Entry 5AVB (X-ray diffraction, 2.40 A resolution); this record covers chains H and J of the 10 polymer chains in the assembly.

Chain H:
Name: Histone H2B type 1-J
Source organism: Homo sapiens
UniProtKB: P06899 (H2B1J_HUMAN); residues 0-125 here correspond to UniProt positions 1-126 (UniProt number = residue number + 1)
Chain sequence (129 residues; row label = number of the first residue in the row; numbers below 1 keep their minus sign (Gly-3 is residue -3)):
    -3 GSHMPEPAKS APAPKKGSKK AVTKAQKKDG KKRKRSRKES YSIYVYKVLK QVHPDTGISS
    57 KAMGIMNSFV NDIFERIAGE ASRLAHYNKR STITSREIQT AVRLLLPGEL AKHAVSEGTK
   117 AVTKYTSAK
Unresolved in the structure: -3 to 30, 125
Construct notes: expression tag (-3 to -1)
Swiss-Prot annotation at these positions:
  - modified residue: Pro1 (N-acetylproline), Glu2 (ADP-ribosyl glutamic acid), Lys5 (N6-(2-hydroxyisobutyryl)lysine), Ser6 (ADP-ribosylserine), Lys11 (N6-(beta-hydroxybutyryl)lysine), Lys12 (N6-(2-hydroxyisobutyryl)lysine), Ser14 (Phosphoserine), Lys15 (N6-acetyllysine), Lys16 (N6-(beta-hydroxybutyryl)lysine), Lys20 (N6-(2-hydroxyisobutyryl)lysine), Lys23 (N6-(2-hydroxyisobutyryl)lysine), Lys24 (N6-(2-hydroxyisobutyryl)lysine), Lys34 (N6-(2-hydroxyisobutyryl)lysine), Glu35 (PolyADP-ribosyl glutamic acid), Ser36 (Phosphoserine), Lys43 (N6-(2-hydroxyisobutyryl)lysine), Lys46 (N6-(2-hydroxyisobutyryl)lysine), Lys57 (N6,N6-dimethyllysine), Arg79 (Dimethylated arginine), Lys85 (N6,N6,N6-trimethyllysine) and 6 more in UniProt
  - glycosylation: Ser112 (O-linked (GlcNAc) serine)
  - cross-link (Glycyl lysine isopeptide (Lys-Gly)): Lys5 (interchain with G-Cter in SUMO2), Lys20 (interchain with G-Cter in SUMO2), Lys34 (interchain with G-Cter in ubiquitin), Lys120 (interchain with G-Cter in ubiquitin)

Chain J:
Molecule: 147-nt DNA strand
Sequence (147 nucleotides; numbered -73 to 73; the number before each row is that of its first residue; numbers below 1 keep their minus sign (DA-73 is residue -73)):
   -73 ATCAATATCC ACCTGCAGAT ACTACCAAAA GTGTATTTGG AAACTGCTCC ATCAAAAGGC
   -13 ATGTTCAGCT GGATTCCAGC TGAACATGCC TTTTGATGGA GCAGTTTCCA AATACACTTT
    47 TGGTAGTATC TGCAGGTGGA TATTGAT
Ion coordination: Mn2+ site 1: DG-35, DG-34; Mn2+ site 2 near DG-3 (its only coordinating residue here); Mn2+ site 3 near DG5 (its only coordinating residue here); Mn2+ site 4 near DG27 (its only coordinating residue here); Mn2+ site 5 near DG48 (its only coordinating residue here); Mn2+ site 6 near DG61 (its only coordinating residue here)

How chain H and chain J interact:
Residue-residue contacts (13; chain H residue first):
  Arg31(H) with DG30(J), sugar contact
  Ser32(H) with DG30(J), hydrogen bond to the phosphate
  Arg33(H) with DA-45(J), sugar contact
  Glu35(H) with DA-45(J), sugar contact
  Tyr42(H) with DT-54(J), hydrogen bond to the phosphate
  Ser55(H) with DA-55(J), phosphate contact
  Ser56(H) with DA-55(J), hydrogen bond to the phosphate
  Arg86(H) with DG-34(J), phosphate contact; DA-33(J), salt bridge to the phosphate
  Ser87(H) with DG-35(J), hydrogen bond to the phosphate; DG-34(J), hydrogen bond to the phosphate
  Thr88(H) with DG-35(J), phosphate contact; DG-34(J), hydrogen bond to the phosphate
Interface residues without a listed pair, chain H (11 interface residues in all): Lys85
Interface residues without a listed pair, chain J (9 interface residues in all): DA-46, DT31

In short:
The interface between chain H and chain J involves 11 residues on one side and 9 on the other; the contacts
include 6 hydrogen bonds and 1 salt bridge. Among the polar pairs are Ser32(H)-DG30(J), Tyr42(H)-DT-54(J) and
Ser56(H)-DA-55(J).
Here chain H is Histone H2B type 1-J (Homo sapiens) and chain J is a 147-nt DNA strand. Entry 5AVB (human
nucleosome core particle) was determined by X-ray diffraction, deposited together with 5AV5, 5AV6, 5AV8, 5AV9
and 5AVC.
